Entry 3LVZ (X-ray diffraction, 1.40 A resolution); this record covers chain A.

# Chain A
Molecule: Blr6230 protein
Source organism: Bradyrhizobium japonicum
UniProt: Q89GW5 (Q89GW5_BRAJA); residues 1-294 here = UniProt positions 1-294
Chain sequence (294 residues; numbered 1 to 294; the number before each row is that of its first residue):
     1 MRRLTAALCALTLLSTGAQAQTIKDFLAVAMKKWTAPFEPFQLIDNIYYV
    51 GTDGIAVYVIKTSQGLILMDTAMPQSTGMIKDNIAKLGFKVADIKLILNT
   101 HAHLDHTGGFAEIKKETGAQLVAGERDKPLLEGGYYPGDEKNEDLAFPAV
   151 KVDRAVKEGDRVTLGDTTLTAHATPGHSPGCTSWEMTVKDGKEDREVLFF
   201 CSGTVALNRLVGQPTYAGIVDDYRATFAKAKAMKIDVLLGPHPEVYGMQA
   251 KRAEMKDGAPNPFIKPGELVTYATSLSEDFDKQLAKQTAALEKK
Not modelled in the structure: 1-22
Disulfides: Cys-181/Cys-201

# Summary
Chain A is Blr6230 protein (Bradyrhizobium japonicum); the structure, New refinement of the crystal structure
of BJP-1, a subclass B3 metallo-beta-lactamase of Bradyrhizobium japonicum, was determined by X-ray
diffraction, deposited together with 5WCM.
